PDB entry 7UPI | electron microscopy, 2.89 A resolution | chains A and C of the 3 polymer chains in the assembly

== Chain A ==
Name: Ras-related protein M-Ras
From: Homo sapiens
Notes: EC 3.6.5.2
UniProtKB: O14807 (RASM_HUMAN); residues 1-182 here = UniProt positions 1-182
Chain sequence (183 residues; row label = number of the first residue in the row; numbering starts at 0):
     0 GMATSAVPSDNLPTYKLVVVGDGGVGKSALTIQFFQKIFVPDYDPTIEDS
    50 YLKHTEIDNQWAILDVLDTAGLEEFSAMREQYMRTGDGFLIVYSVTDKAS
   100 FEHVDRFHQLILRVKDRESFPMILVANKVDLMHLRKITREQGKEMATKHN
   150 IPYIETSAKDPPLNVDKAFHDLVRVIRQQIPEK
Unresolved in the structure: 0-4, 179-182
Sequence notes: expression tag (0); engineered mutation Leu71 (Gln in O14807)
Bound ions: Mg2+: Ser27, Thr45 (together with GTP)
Ligand contacts: GTP (guanosine-5'-triphosphate): Asp21, Gly22, Gly23, Val24, Gly25, Lys26, Ser27, Ala28, Phe38, Val39, Pro40, Asp41, Tyr42, Asp43, Pro44, Thr45, Thr68, Ala69, Gly70, Leu71, Asn126, Lys127, Asp129, Leu130, Ser156, Ala157, Lys158
Curated features (UniProtKB/Swiss-Prot):
  - motif: Tyr42 to Tyr50 (Effector region)
  - binding site (GTP): Asp21, Gly22, Gly23, Val24, Gly25, Lys26, Ser27, Ala28, Phe38, Val39, Pro40, Tyr42, Pro44, Thr45, Gly70, Asn126, Lys127, Asp129, Ser156, Ala157 and 1 more in UniProt
  - binding site (Mg(2+)): Ser27, Thr45, Asp67
Reported in the primary citation:
  - disease-associated variants - Q71L: increased binding to the ternary complex

== Chain C ==
Name: Leucine-rich repeat protein SHOC-2
From: Homo sapiens
UniProtKB: Q9UQ13 (SHOC2_HUMAN); residue numbers follow UniProt; this construct covers 1-582
Chain sequence (583 residues; numbered 0 to 582; the number before each row is that of its first residue; numbering starts at 0):
     0 GMSSSLGKEKDSKEKDPKVPSAKEREKEAKASGGFGKESKEKEPKTKGKD
    50 AKDGKKDSSAAQPGVAFSVDNTIKRPNPAPGTRKKSSNAEVIKELNKCRE
   100 ENSMRLDLSKRSIHILPSSIKELTQLTELYLYSNKLQSLPAEVGCLVNLM
   150 TLALSENSLTSLPDSLDNLKKLRMLDLRHNKLREIPSVVYRLDSLTTLYL
   200 RFNRITTVEKDIKNLSKLSMLSIRENKIKQLPAEIGELCNLITLDVAHNQ
   250 LEHLPKEIGNCTQITNLDLQHNELLDLPDTIGNLSSLSRLGLRYNRLSAI
   300 PRSLAKCSALEELNLENNNISTLPESLLSSLVKLNSLTLARNCFQLYPVG
   350 GPSQFSTIYSLNMEHNRINKIPFGIFSRAKVLSKLNMKDNQLTSLPLDFG
   400 TWTSMVELNLATNQLTKIPEDVSGLVSLEVLILSNNLLKKLPHGLGNLRK
   450 LRELDLEENKLESLPNEIAYLKDLQKLVLTNNQLTTLPRGIGHLTNLTHL
   500 GLGENLLTHLPEEIGTLENLEELYLNDNPNLHSLPFELALCSKLSIMSIE
   550 NCPLSHLPPQIVAGGPSFIIQFLKMQGPYRAMV
Unresolved in the structure: 0-63, 78-86, 578-582
Sequence notes: expression tag (0)
Curated features (UniProtKB/Swiss-Prot):
  - motif: Gly63 to Phe66 (RVxF motif)
Reported in the primary citation:
  - disease-associated variants - M173I: increased binding to Ras-related protein M-Ras (chain A)
  - disease-associated variants - G63R, M173I, M173V, Q249K, Q269R, T411A: increased growth
  - mutagenesis - G63H, G63K, S67F, S67I, S67V, S67W, M173L, M173V: increased growth
  - mutagenesis - Y131E, R223F, E457K: decreased signaling
  - disease-associated variants - G63R: increased binding to Serine/threonine-protein phosphatase PP1-alpha catalytic subunit
  - disease-associated variants - G63R, T411A: increased signaling
  - mutagenesis - N434D: increased binding to MRAS/PP1C
  - disease-associated variants - Q249K (-22.67 kcal/mol): increased binding to Serine/threonine-protein phosphatase PP1-alpha catalytic subunit (from molecular simulation)
  - disease-associated variants - M173I: unchanged binding to Serine/threonine-protein phosphatase PP1-alpha catalytic subunit
  - mutagenesis - Y131E, R223F, E457K: decreased binding to SMP complex
  - disease-associated variants - T411A: increased binding to complex member

== How chain A and chain C interact ==
Pairs across the interface (24):
  Asp41(A) - Arg292(C)  salt bridge
  Tyr42(A) - Arg288(C)  hydrogen bond (backbone-side chain)
  Asp43(A) - Arg223(C)  salt bridge
  Ile46(A) - Tyr198(C)  hydrophobic
  Ile46(A) - Arg200(C)
  Glu47(A) - Arg177(C)  salt bridge
  Asp64(A) - Lys109(C)  salt bridge
  Phe74(A) - Tyr198(C)
  Phe74(A) - Met219(C)  hydrophobic
  Phe74(A) - Thr242(C)
  Phe74(A) - Asn265(C)
  Ala76(A) - Met173(C)  hydrophobic
  Met77(A) - Tyr129(C)  hydrophobic
  Met77(A) - Ala152(C)  hydrophobic
  Met77(A) - Met173(C)  hydrophobic
  Gln80(A) - Arg104(C)
  Gln80(A) - Asp106(C)  hydrogen bond
  Gln80(A) - Tyr129(C)
  Gln80(A) - Tyr131(C)
  Tyr81(A) - Tyr131(C)
  Tyr81(A) - Arg177(C)
  Arg83(A) - Arg104(C)
  Thr84(A) - Asp106(C)
  His132(A) - Glu428(C)  salt bridge
Other interface residues (no listed pair), chain A (19 interface residues in all): Pro44, Ser49, Glu73, Leu133, Lys158
Other interface residues (no listed pair), chain C (26 interface residues in all): Thr150, Ser154, Asp175, Ile241, Gln269, Asn313, Tyr358, Lys383, Glu406
From the paper, about this interface:
  - specific contacts: Lys109(C)-Asp64(A) (salt bridge), Met173(C)-Met77(A) (hydrophobic contact), Arg177(C)-Glu47(A) (salt bridge), Arg223(C)-Asp43(A) (salt bridge), Arg292(C)-Asp41(A) (salt bridge)
  - interface residues, chain C: Tyr131(C), Arg177(C), Arg200(C), Arg223(C), Arg288(C)

== Summary ==
19 residues of chain A face 26 of chain C across their interface, with 2 hydrogen bonds and 5 salt bridges.
Polar pairs include Asp41(A)-Arg292(C), Asp43(A)-Arg223(C) and Glu47(A)-Arg177(C). The paper describes salt
bridges between Lys109(C) and Asp64(A), Arg177(C) and Glu47(A) and Arg223(C) and Asp43(A) among others; a
hydrophobic contact between Met173(C) and Met77(A). From the paper: G63R, M173I and M173V of chain C, among
others, increase growth; interface residues Tyr131(C), Arg177(C) and Arg200(C) among others; 18 substitutions
were tested in all.
Chain A is Ras-related protein M-Ras and chain C is Leucine-rich repeat protein SHOC-2, both from Homo
sapiens; the structure, Cryo-EM structure of SHOC2-PP1c-MRAS holophosphatase complex, was determined by
electron microscopy together with 7T7A from the same study.
